PDB entry 8PEL | X-ray diffraction, 3.81 A resolution | chains A and B of the 9 polymer chains in the assembly

# Chain A
Molecule: Rrp45
From: Thermochaetoides thermophila DSM 1495
UniProtKB: G0S755 (G0S755_CHATD); numbering as in UniProt (aligned over 1-293)
Chain sequence (293 residues; each row starts with the number of its first residue):
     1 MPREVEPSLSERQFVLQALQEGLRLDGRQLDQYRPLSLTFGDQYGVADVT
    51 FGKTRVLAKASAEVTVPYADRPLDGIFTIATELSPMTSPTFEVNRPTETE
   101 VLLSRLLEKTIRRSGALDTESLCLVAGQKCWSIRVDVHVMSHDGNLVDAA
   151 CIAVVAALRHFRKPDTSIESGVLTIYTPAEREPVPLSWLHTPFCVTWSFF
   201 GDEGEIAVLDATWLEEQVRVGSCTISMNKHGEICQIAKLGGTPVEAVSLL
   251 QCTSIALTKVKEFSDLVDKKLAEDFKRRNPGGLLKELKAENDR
Unresolved in the structure: 282-293

# Chain B
Molecule: Exoribonuclease phosphorolytic domain-containing protein
From: Thermochaetoides thermophila DSM 1495
UniProtKB: G0SC21 (G0SC21_CHATD); residue numbers follow UniProt; this construct covers 1-284
Chain sequence (284 residues; numbered 1 to 284; the number before each row is that of its first residue):
     1 MPLDTSTYKLALLRVDGRRWNELRRVHAQIRTQAAADGSSYLEMGHTKVM
    51 CVVTGPSEPGPRRGTGAGTTGGGGAGGAGGGGSGGQGKEAEVVVSIVIAG
   101 FSSVDRKRHGRNDKRIIEMQSTVANALSASLHTHLFPHSQITISLHVLSQ
   151 DGSLLAALINAATLACVDAGIPMTDYVVACTAGSTSTYAANDENADPLLD
   201 LNHQEEQELPWLTVATLGESDKVAVLVCESRVQVSRLEGMLAVGVDGCKQ
   251 IRAILDHVVRQKGRRMIREGAVEKGVSLDDMDED
Unresolved in the structure: 1-15, 61-87, 102-111, 187-192, 270-284

# How chain A and chain B interact
Residue-residue contacts (44):
  Arg105(A) - Lys114(B)
  Arg105(A) - Arg115(B)
  Arg105(A) - Glu118(B)  salt bridge
  Lys109(A) - Glu118(B)  salt bridge
  Lys109(A) - Glu229(B)  salt bridge
  Arg113(A) - Glu229(B)  salt bridge
  Arg113(A) - Arg231(B)  hydrogen bond (backbone-side chain)
  Glu203(A) - Lys222(B)
  Met227(A) - Val234(B)  hydrophobic
  His230(A) - Gln233(B)
  Gly231(A) - Val232(B)
  Gly231(A) - Gln233(B)
  Gly231(A) - Val234(B)  hydrogen bond (backbone-backbone)
  Glu232(A) - Val232(B)
  Glu232(A) - Gln233(B)  hydrogen bond (backbone-side chain)
  Ile233(A) - Arg231(B)
  Ile233(A) - Val232(B)  hydrogen bond (backbone-backbone)
  Ile233(A) - Val234(B)  hydrophobic
  Cys234(A) - Glu229(B)
  Cys234(A) - Arg231(B)
  Gln235(A) - Cys228(B)
  Ile236(A) - Leu226(B)
  Ile236(A) - Val227(B)
  Ile236(A) - Cys228(B)  hydrogen bond (backbone-backbone)
  Lys238(A) - Val223(B)
  Lys238(A) - Ala224(B)  hydrogen bond (side chain-backbone)
  Lys238(A) - Val225(B)
  Lys238(A) - Leu226(B)  hydrogen bond (backbone-backbone)
  Leu239(A) - Thr122(B)
  Leu239(A) - Val225(B)
  Leu239(A) - Val227(B)  hydrophobic
  Gly240(A) - Asn125(B)
  Gly240(A) - Ala224(B)
  Gly241(A) - Ala129(B)
  Gly241(A) - Ala224(B)
  Pro243(A) - Leu217(B)  hydrophobic
  Pro243(A) - Lys222(B)
  Val244(A) - Lys222(B)
  Val244(A) - Val223(B)  hydrogen bond (backbone-backbone)
  Glu245(A) - Asp221(B)
  Glu245(A) - Lys222(B)  salt bridge
  Ala246(A) - Asp221(B)
  Leu250(A) - Glu238(B)
  Thr253(A) - Val234(B)
Also at the interface, not in a pair above, chain A (26 interface residues in all): Ser114, Ala237, Thr242, Leu249
Also at the interface, not in a pair above, chain B (23 interface residues in all): Ser230, Leu237

# In short
26 residues of chain A and 23 residues of chain B are in contact, with 8 hydrogen bonds and 5 salt bridges.
Polar contacts include Arg105(A)-Glu118(B), Lys109(A)-Glu118(B) and Lys109(A)-Glu229(B).
Chain A is Rrp45 and chain B is Exoribonuclease phosphorolytic domain-containing protein, both from
Thermochaetoides thermophila DSM 1495; the structure, Structure of C. thermophilum RNA exosome core, was
determined by X-ray diffraction.
